PDB entry 5Z2N | X-ray diffraction, 2.14 A resolution | chain A

== Chain A ==
Molecule: Oxysterol-binding protein-related protein 1
Source organism: Mus musculus
UniProt: Q91XL9 (OSBL1_MOUSE); residues 1-136 here = UniProt positions 1-136
Sequence (136 residues; each row starts with the number of its first residue):
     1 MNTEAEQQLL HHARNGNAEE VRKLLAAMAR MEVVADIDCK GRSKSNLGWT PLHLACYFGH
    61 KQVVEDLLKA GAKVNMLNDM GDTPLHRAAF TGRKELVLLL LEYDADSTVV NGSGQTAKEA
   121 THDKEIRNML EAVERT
Unresolved in the structure: 44-46
From the paper describing this entry:
  - mutagenesis - Y57A/F58A: abolished binding to Rab7
  - mutagenesis - Y57A/F58A: abolished localization

== In short ==
From the paper: Y57A/F58A abolish binding to Rab7; Y57A/F58A abolish localization.
Chain A is Oxysterol-binding protein-related protein 1 (Mus musculus); the structure, Structure of Orp1L
N-terminal Domain, was determined by X-ray diffraction (same publication as 5Z2M).
